Entry 6INQ (electron microscopy, 6.90 A resolution (low resolution: residue-level contacts below are approximate; hydrogen-bond / salt-bridge calls are withheld)); this record covers chains B and T of the 25 polymer chains in the assembly.

Chain B:
Molecule: DNA-directed RNA polymerase subunit beta
Organism: Komagataella phaffii (strain GS115 / ATCC 20864)
Notes: EC 2.7.7.6
Reference sequence: C4QZQ7 (C4QZQ7_KOMPG); numbering as in UniProt (aligned over 1-1227)
Chain sequence (1227 residues; row label = number of the first residue in the row):
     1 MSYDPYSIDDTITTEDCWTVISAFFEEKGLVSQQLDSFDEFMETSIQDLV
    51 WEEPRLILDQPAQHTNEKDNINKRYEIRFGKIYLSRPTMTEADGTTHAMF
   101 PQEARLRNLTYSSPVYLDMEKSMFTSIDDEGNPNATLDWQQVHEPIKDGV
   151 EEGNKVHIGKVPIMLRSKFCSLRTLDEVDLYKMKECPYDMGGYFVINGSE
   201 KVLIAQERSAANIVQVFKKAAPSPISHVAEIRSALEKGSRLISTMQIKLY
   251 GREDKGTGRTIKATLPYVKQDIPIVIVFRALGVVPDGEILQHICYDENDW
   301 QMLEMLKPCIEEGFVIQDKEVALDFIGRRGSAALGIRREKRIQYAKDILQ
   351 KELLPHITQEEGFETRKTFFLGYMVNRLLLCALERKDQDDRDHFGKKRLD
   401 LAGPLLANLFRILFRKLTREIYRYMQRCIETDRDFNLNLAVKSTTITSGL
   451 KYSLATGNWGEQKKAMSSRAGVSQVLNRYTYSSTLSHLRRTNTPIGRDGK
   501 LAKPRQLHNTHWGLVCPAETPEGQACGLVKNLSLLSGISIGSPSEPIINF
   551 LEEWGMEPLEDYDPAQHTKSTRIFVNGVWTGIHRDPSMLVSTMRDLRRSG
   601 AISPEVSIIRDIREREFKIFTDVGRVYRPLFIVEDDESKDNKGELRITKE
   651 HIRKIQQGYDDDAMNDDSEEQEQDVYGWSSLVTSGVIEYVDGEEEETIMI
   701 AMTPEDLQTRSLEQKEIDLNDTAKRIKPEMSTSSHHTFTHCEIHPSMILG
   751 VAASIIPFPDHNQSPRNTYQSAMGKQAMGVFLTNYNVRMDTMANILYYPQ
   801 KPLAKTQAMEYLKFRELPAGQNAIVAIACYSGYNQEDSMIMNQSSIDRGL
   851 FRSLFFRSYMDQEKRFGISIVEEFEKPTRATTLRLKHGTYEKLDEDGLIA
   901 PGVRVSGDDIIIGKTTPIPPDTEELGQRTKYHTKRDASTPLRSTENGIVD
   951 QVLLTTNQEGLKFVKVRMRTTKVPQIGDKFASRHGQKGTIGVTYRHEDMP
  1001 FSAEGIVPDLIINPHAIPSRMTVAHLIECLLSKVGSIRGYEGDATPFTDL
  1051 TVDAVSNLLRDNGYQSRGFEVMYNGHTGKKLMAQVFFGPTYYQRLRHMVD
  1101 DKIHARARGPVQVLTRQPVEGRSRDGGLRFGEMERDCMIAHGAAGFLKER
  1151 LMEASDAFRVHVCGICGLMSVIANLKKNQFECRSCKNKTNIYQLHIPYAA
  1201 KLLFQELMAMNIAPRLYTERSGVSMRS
Unresolved in the structure: 1-8, 129-152, 663-674, 712-718, 921-930, 1223-1227
Metal / ion sites: Zn2+: Cys1163, Cys1166, Cys1182

Chain T:
Molecule: 198-nt DNA strand
Sequence (198 nucleotides; each row starts with the number of its first residue; numbers below 1 keep their minus sign (DA-72 is residue -72)):
   -72 ATCAGAATCCCGGTGCCGAGGCCGCTCAATTGGTCGTAGACAGCTCTAGC
   -22 ACCGCTTAAACGCACGTACGCGCTGTCCCCCGCGTTTTAACCGCCAAGGG
    28 GATTACACCCAAGACACCAGGCACGAGACAGAAAAAAACAACGAAAACGG
    78 CCACCACCCAAACACACCAAACACAAGAGCTAATTGACTGACGTAAGC
Unresolved in the structure: 53-125

How chain B and chain T interact:
Contacting residue pairs (21):
  Lys201(B) - DG40(T)
  Glu420(B) - DC45(T)
  Arg423(B) - DA46(T)
  Tyr452(B) - DC42(T)
  Ala455(B) - DA41(T)
  Thr456(B) - DA41(T)
  Gln462(B) - DA43(T)
  Val475(B) - DG40(T)
  Asp498(B) - DA32(T)
  Lys500(B) - DA32(T)
  Gln524(B) - DC33(T)
  Thr791(B) - DG40(T)
  Arg857(B) - DA39(T)
  Arg942(B) - DA39(T)
  Gly1121(B) - DC37(T)
  Arg1122(B) - DC37(T)
  Arg1122(B) - DA38(T)
  Ser1123(B) - DA38(T)
  Leu1128(B) - DC36(T)
  Arg1129(B) - DC35(T)
  Arg1129(B) - DC36(T)
Interface residues without a listed pair, chain B (27 interface residues in all): Asn197, Ser199, Arg427, Asp1101, His1104, Gly1127, Gly1131, Met1133
Interface residues without a listed pair, chain T (15 interface residues in all): DA34, DC44

Summary:
The interface between chain B and chain T involves 27 residues on one side and 15 on the other. The Zn2+ site
is built by Cys1163(B), Cys1166(B) and Cys1182(B).
Chain B is DNA-directed RNA polymerase subunit beta (Komagataella phaffii (strain GS115 / ATCC 20864)) and
chain T is a 198-nt DNA strand; the structure, RNA polymerase II elongation complex stalled at SHL(-1) of the
nucleosome, with foreign DNA (+1 position), was determined by electron microscopy together with 6A5L, 6A5O,
6A5P, 6A5R, 6A5T and 6A5U from the same study.
